Entry 3ZQH (X-ray diffraction, 1.60 A resolution); this record covers chains A and C.

== Chain A ==
Protein: Tetracycline repressor protein class B from transposon TN10, tetracycline repressor protein class D
From: Escherichia coli
UniProt: chimeric construct of P04483, P0ACT4: residues 1-187 from P04483 (TETR2_ECOLX) positions 1-187 (same numbers); residues 188-208 from P0ACT4 positions 188-208 (same numbers)
Sequence (208 residues; row label = number of the first residue in the row):
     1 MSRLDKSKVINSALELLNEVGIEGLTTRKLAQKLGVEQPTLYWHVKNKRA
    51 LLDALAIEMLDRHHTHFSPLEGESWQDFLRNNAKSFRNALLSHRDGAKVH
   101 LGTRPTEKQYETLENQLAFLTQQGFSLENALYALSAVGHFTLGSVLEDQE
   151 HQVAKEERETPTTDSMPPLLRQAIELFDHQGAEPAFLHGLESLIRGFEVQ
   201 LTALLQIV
Not modelled in the structure: 1, 206-208
Differences from the reference sequence: engineered mutation S68 (Cys in P04483), N88 (Cys in P04483), T121 (Cys in P04483), S144 (Cys in P04483)

== Chain C ==
Protein: Inducer peptide TIP3
Sequence (15 residues; numbered 1 to 15; the number before each row is that of its first residue):
     1 KKESRVVVWRLPPLH
Not modelled in the structure: 1-3

== Chain A / chain C interface ==
Pairs across the interface - 20 pairs, chain A then chain C:
  L60(A) - L14(C)  hydrophobic
  H64(A) - H15(C)  hydrogen bond (side chain-backbone)
  F67(A) - H15(C)
  N82(A) - H15(C)  hydrogen bond
  F86(A) - L14(C)
  F86(A) - H15(C)
  H100(A) - L14(C)  hydrogen bond (side chain-backbone)
  T103(A) - L14(C)
  R104(A) - L11(C)
  P105(A) - L11(C)
  P105(A) - L14(C)  hydrophobic
  Q109(A) - L14(C)
  L113(A) - L14(C)  hydrophobic
  L113(A) - H15(C)
  Q116(A) - H15(C)  hydrogen bond (side chain-backbone)
  L134(A) - H15(C)  hydrogen bond (backbone-side chain)
  G138(A) - P13(C)
  G138(A) - H15(C)
  H139(A) - P13(C)
  L142(A) - P13(C)  hydrophobic
Also at the interface, not in a pair above, chain A (20 interface residues in all): I57, L131, S135, V137
Also at the interface, not in a pair above, chain C (7 interface residues in all): W9, R10, P12

== Summary ==
20 residues of chain A and 7 residues of chain C are in contact; the contacts include 5 hydrogen bonds. Polar
pairs include H64(A)-H15(C), N82(A)-H15(C) and H100(A)-L14(C).
Chain A is Tetracycline repressor protein class B from transposon TN10, tetracycline repressor protein class D
(Escherichia coli) and chain C is Inducer peptide TIP3; the structure, Structure of Tetracycline repressor in
complex with inducer peptide- TIP3, was determined by X-ray diffraction, deposited together with 3ZQF, 3ZQG
and 3ZQI.
